Entry 4IRC (X-ray diffraction, 2.67 A resolution); this record covers chains G and F of the 3 polymer chains in the assembly.

# Chain G
Molecule: 18-nt DNA strand
Sequence (18 nucleotides; row label = number of the first residue in the row):
   837 TCTGGGGTCC TAGGACCC

# Chain F
Name: DNA polymerase IV
Source organism: Escherichia coli
Notes: EC 2.7.7.7
UniProt: Q47155 (DPO4_ECOLI); residues 2-341 here = UniProt positions 2-341
Chain sequence (342 residues; each row starts with the number of its first residue; numbering starts at 0):
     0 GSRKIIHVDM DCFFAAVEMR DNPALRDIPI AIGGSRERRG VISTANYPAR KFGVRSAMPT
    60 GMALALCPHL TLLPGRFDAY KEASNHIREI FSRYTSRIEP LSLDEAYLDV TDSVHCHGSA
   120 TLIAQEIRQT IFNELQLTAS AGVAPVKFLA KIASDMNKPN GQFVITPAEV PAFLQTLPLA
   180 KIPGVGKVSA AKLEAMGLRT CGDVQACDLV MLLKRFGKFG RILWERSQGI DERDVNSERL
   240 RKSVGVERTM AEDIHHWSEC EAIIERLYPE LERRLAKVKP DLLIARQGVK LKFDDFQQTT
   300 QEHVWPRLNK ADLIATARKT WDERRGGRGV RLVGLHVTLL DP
Construct notes: expression tag (0-1); conflict Ala64 (Lys in Q47155), Ala205 (Lys in Q47155)
Metal / ion sites: Mg2+ site 1: Asp8, Met9, Asp103 (together with 0KX); Mg2+ site 2: Asp8, Glu104 (together with 0KX)
Small-molecule neighbours: 0KX (2'-deoxy-5'-O-[(R)-hydroxy{[(R)-hydroxy(phosphonooxy)phosphoryl]amino}phosphoryl]cytidine): Asp8, Met9, Asp10, Cys11, Phe12, Phe13, Ser42, Thr43, Arg49, Ser55, Ala56, Asp103, Lys157
Swiss-Prot annotation at these positions:
  - active site: Glu104
  - binding site (Mg(2+)): Asp8, Asp103
  - site: Phe13 (Substrate discrimination)
  - natural variant: Glu36 to Arg38 (sequence variant, change not given here; In strain: ECOR 45B1), Gln124 (Q124K: In strain: ECOR 35D), Asn132 (N132S: In strain: ECOR 34B1 and ECOR 37UG), Gln135 (Q135H: In strain: ECOR 70B1), Pro170 (P170S: In strain: ECOR 37UG), Ala171 (A171T: In strain: ECOR 45B1, ECOR 46D and 2 more), Leu176 (L176F: In strain: ECOR 37UG), Gly201 (G201S: In strain: ECOR 59B2), Met210 (M210I: In strain: ECOR 37UG, ECOR 45B1 and 4 more; M210T: In strain: ECOR 35D, ECOR 46D and 6 more), Arg225 (R225C: In strain: ECOR 59B2 and ECOR 60B2), Ala310 (A310S: In strain: ECOR 57B2, ECOR 59B2 and 2 more), Asp321 (D321N: In strain: ECOR 35D)
  - mutagenesis: Asp8 (D8A/H: Loss of function), Arg49 (R49A/F: Loss of function), Asp103 (D103A/N: Loss of function), Glu104 (E104A: Loss of function)
What the authors report for this chain:
  - Mg2+ coordination: Asp8, Met9, Asp103
  - catalytic residues: Glu104 (proposed by the authors, not directly observed)
  - specificity-determining residues: Ser42
  - mutagenesis - S42A: decreased catalytic activity on misincorporation

# How chain G and chain F interact
Residue-residue contacts (40):
  DT837(G) - Arg35(F)  hydrogen bond to the phosphate
  DT837(G) - Pro58(F)  base contact
  DT837(G) - Gly60(F)  sugar contact
  DT837(G) - Met61(F)  hydrogen bond to the base
  DT837(G) - Ala64(F)  sugar contact
  DC838(G) - Arg35(F)  salt bridge to the phosphate
  DT839(G) - Arg35(F)  salt bridge to the phosphate
  DT839(G) - Arg38(F)  sugar contact
  DT839(G) - Val40(F)  phosphate contact
  DT839(G) - Pro58(F)  sugar contact
  DT839(G) - Phe295(F)  base contact
  DT839(G) - Arg330(F)  salt bridge to the phosphate
  DG840(G) - Arg38(F)  phosphate contact
  DG840(G) - Val40(F)  sugar contact
  DG840(G) - Ser42(F)  hydrogen bond to the base
  DG840(G) - Ala56(F)  base contact
  DG840(G) - Thr248(F)  hydrogen bond to the phosphate
  DG840(G) - Lys291(F)  salt bridge to the phosphate
  DG840(G) - Arg330(F)  salt bridge to the phosphate
  DG841(G) - Glu246(F)  sugar contact
  DG841(G) - Arg247(F)  phosphate contact
  DG841(G) - Thr248(F)  hydrogen bond to the phosphate
  DG841(G) - Leu331(F)  phosphate contact
  DG842(G) - Gly244(F)  phosphate contact
  DG842(G) - Val245(F)  phosphate contact
  DG842(G) - Glu246(F)  hydrogen bond to the phosphate
  DG842(G) - Arg247(F)  salt bridge to the phosphate
  DG842(G) - Arg273(F)  salt bridge to the phosphate
  DG843(G) - Arg240(F)  salt bridge to the phosphate
  DG843(G) - Ser242(F)  sugar contact
  DG843(G) - Val243(F)  phosphate contact
  DG843(G) - Gly244(F)  hydrogen bond to the phosphate
  DG843(G) - Arg273(F)  salt bridge to the phosphate
  DT844(G) - Arg238(F)  hydrogen bond to the phosphate
  DT844(G) - Arg240(F)  phosphate contact
  DT844(G) - Lys241(F)  hydrogen bond to the phosphate
  DT844(G) - Ser242(F)  hydrogen bond to the phosphate
  DC845(G) - Arg238(F)  salt bridge to the phosphate
  DC845(G) - Lys241(F)  salt bridge to the phosphate
  DT847(G) - Lys217(F)  salt bridge to the phosphate
Interface residues without a listed pair, chain G (11 interface residues in all): DC846
Interface residues without a listed pair, chain F (27 interface residues in all): Gly39, Leu239

# Summary
11 residues of chain G and 27 residues of chain F are in contact; the contacts include 10 hydrogen bonds and
12 salt bridges. Among the polar pairs are DT837(G)-Met61(F), DG840(G)-Ser42(F) and DT837(G)-Arg35(F). Bound
to chain F: compound 0KX. The paper reports the catalytic residue Glu104(F); S42A of chain F reduces catalytic
activity on misincorporation.
Here chain G is an 18-nt DNA strand and chain F is DNA polymerase IV (Escherichia coli). Entry 4IRC
(Polymerase-DNA complex) was determined by X-ray diffraction, deposited together with 4IR9, 4IRK, 4IR1 and
4IRD.
